3S22 - chain A; structure by X-ray diffraction, 1.65 A resolution.

Chain A:
Protein: Beta-lactamase
Organism: Pseudomonas aeruginosa
Notes: EC 3.5.2.6
UniProt: P24735 (AMPC_PSEAE); residues 27-397 here = UniProt positions 27-397
Amino-acid sequence (371 residues; each row starts with the number of its first residue):
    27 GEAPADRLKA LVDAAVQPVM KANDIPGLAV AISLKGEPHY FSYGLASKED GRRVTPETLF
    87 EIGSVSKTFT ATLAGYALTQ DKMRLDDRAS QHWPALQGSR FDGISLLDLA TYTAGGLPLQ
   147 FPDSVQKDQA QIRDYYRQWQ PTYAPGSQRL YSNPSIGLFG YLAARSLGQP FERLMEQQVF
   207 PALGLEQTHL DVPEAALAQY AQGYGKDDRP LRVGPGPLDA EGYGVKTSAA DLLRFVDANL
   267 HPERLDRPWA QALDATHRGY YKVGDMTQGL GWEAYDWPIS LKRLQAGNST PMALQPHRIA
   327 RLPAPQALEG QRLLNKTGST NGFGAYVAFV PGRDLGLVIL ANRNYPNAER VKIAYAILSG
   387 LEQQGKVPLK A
Disordered / not traced: 27-28, 390-397
Construct notes: engineered mutation Ala397 (Arg in P24735)
Small-molecule neighbours: 3S2 ([(2S,3R)-2-formyl-1-{[4-(methylamino)butyl]carbamoyl}pyrrolidin-3-yl]sulfamic acid): Gly89, Ser90, Gln146, Tyr177, Asn179, Tyr249, Ala319, Lys342, Thr343, Gly344, Ser345, Thr346, Asn373
UniProt features mapped onto this chain:
  - active site: Ser90 (Acyl-ester intermediate), Tyr177 (Proton acceptor)
  - binding site (a beta-lactam): Ser90, Gln146, Tyr177, Asn179, Asn370

In short:
Chain A binds compound 3S2. UniProt lists active-site residues Ser90 and Tyr177 and 5 beta-lactam-binding
residues.
Chain A is Beta-lactamase (Pseudomonas aeruginosa); the structure, AMP-C BETA-LACTAMASE (PSEUDOMONAS
AERUGINOSA) in complex with an inhibitor, was determined by X-ray diffraction together with 3S1Y from the same
study.
